PDB entry 8G57 | electron microscopy, 3.07 A resolution | chains C and J of the 11 polymer chains in the assembly

== Chain C ==
Molecule: Histone H2A type 1-B/E
From: Homo sapiens
Reference sequence: P04908 (H2A1B_HUMAN); residues 1-129 here correspond to UniProt positions 2-130 (UniProt number = residue number + 1)
Amino-acid sequence (129 residues; numbered 1 to 129; the number before each row is that of its first residue):
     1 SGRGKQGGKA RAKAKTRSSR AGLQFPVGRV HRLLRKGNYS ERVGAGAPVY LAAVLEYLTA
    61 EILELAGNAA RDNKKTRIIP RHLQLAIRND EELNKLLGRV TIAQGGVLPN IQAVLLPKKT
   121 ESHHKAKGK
Not modelled in the structure: 1-9, 121-129
Swiss-Prot annotation at these positions:
  - modified residue: Ser-1 (N-acetylserine), Arg-3 (Citrulline), Lys-5 (N6-(2-hydroxyisobutyryl)lysine), Lys-9 (N6-(2-hydroxyisobutyryl)lysine), Lys-13 (N6-(beta-hydroxybutyryl)lysine), Lys-36 (N6-(2-hydroxyisobutyryl)lysine), Lys-74 (N6-(2-hydroxyisobutyryl)lysine), Lys-75 (N6-(2-hydroxyisobutyryl)lysine), Lys-95 (N6-(2-hydroxyisobutyryl)lysine), Gln-104 (N5-methylglutamine), Lys-118 (N6-(2-hydroxyisobutyryl)lysine), Lys-119 (N6-crotonyllysine), Thr-120 (Phosphothreonine), Lys-125 (N6-crotonyllysine)
  - cross-link (Glycyl lysine isopeptide (Lys-Gly)): Lys-13 (interchain with G-Cter in ubiquitin), Lys-15 (interchain with G-Cter in ubiquitin), Lys-119 (interchain with G-Cter in ubiquitin)

== Chain J ==
Molecule: DNA strand 2
Sequence (150 nucleotides; each row starts with the number of its first residue):
     1 ATCGAGAATC CCGGTGCCGA GGCCGCTCAA TTGGTCGTAG ACAGCTCTAG CACCGCTTAA
    61 ACGCACGTAC GCGCTGTCCC CCGCGTTTTA ACCGCCAAGG GGATTACTCC CTAGTCTCCA
   121 GGCACGTGTC AGATATATAC ATCCTGTGCA

== Chain C / chain J interface ==
Pairs across the interface (11; chain C residue first):
  Arg-11(C) with DT31(J), base contact; DT32(J), hydrogen bond to the base
  Ala-14(C) with DT32(J), phosphate contact
  Lys-15(C) with DT31(J), phosphate contact; DT32(J), phosphate contact
  Thr-16(C) with DT31(J), phosphate contact
  Arg-17(C) with DT31(J), salt bridge to the phosphate
  Arg-20(C) with DT32(J), salt bridge to the phosphate
  Arg-29(C) with DA30(J), phosphate contact
  Arg-32(C) with DA30(J), salt bridge to the phosphate
  Arg-77(C) with DA20(J), sugar contact
Other interface residues (no listed pair), chain C (12 interface residues in all): Ala-12, Gly-28, Arg-42
Other interface residues (no listed pair), chain J (7 interface residues in all): DA29, DG33, DA39

== In short ==
Chain C and chain J form an interface of 12 and 7 residues respectively, with 1 hydrogen bond and 3 salt
bridges. Polar contacts include Arg-11(C)/DT32(J), Arg-17(C)/DT31(J) and Arg-20(C)/DT32(J).
Chain C is Histone H2A type 1-B/E (Homo sapiens) and chain J is DNA strand 2; the structure, Structure of
nucleosome-bound Sirtuin 6 deacetylase, was determined by electron microscopy.
